2OKR - chains A and C; structure by X-ray diffraction, 2.00 A resolution.

Chain A:
Name: Mitogen-activated protein kinase 14
From: Homo sapiens
Notes: EC 2.7.11.24
UniProtKB: Q16539 (MK14_HUMAN); residues 2-360 here correspond to UniProt positions 1-359 (UniProt number = residue number - 1)
Chain sequence (366 residues; each row starts with the number of its first residue; numbers below 1 keep their minus sign (Gly-5 is residue -5)):
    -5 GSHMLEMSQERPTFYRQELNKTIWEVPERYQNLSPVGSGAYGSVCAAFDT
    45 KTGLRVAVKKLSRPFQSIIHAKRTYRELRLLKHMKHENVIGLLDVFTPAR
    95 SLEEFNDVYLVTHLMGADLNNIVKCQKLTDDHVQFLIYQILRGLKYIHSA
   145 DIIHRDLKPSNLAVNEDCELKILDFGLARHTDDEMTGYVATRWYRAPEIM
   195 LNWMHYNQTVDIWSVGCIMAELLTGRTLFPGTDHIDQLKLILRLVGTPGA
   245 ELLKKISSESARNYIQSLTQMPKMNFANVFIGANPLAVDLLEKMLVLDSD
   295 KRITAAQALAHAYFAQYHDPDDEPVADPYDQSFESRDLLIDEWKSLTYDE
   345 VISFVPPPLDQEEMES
Unresolved in the structure: -5 to 3, 174-183, 353-360
Construct notes: cloning artifact (-5 to 1)
UniProt features mapped onto this chain:
  - binding site (ATP): Lys54
  - modified residue: Lys54 (N6-acetyllysine)

Chain C:
Name: MAP kinase-activated protein kinase 2
Notes: EC 2.7.11.1
UniProtKB: P49137 (MAPK2_HUMAN); residues 1370-1393 here correspond to UniProt positions 370-393 (UniProt number = residue number - 1000)
Chain sequence (24 residues; row label = number of the first residue in the row):
  1370 IKIKKIEDASNPLLLKRRKKARAL
UniProt features mapped onto this chain:
  - motif: Lys1371 to Lys1374 (Bipartite nuclear localization signal 1), Lys1385 to Lys1389 (Bipartite nuclear localization signal 2)

Chain A / chain C interface:
Pairs across the interface (45; chain A residue first):
  Glu81(A) with Pro1381(C); Lys1385(C), salt bridge
  Ala111(A) with Ile1370(C), hydrophobic
  Ile116(A) with Ile1370(C), hydrophobic; Ile1372(C), hydrophobic
  Cys119(A) with Ile1370(C), hydrogen bond (side chain-backbone); Lys1371(C)
  Gln120(A) with Lys1371(C); Ile1372(C), hydrogen bond (side chain-backbone)
  Leu122(A) with Ile1372(C), hydrophobic
  His126(A) with Ile1372(C); Lys1373(C), hydrogen bond (side chain-backbone); Ile1375(C)
  Phe129(A) with Ile1375(C), hydrophobic; Asn1380(C); Leu1382(C), hydrophobic; Leu1383(C), hydrophobic
  Tyr132(A) with Arg1386(C), hydrogen bond
  Gln133(A) with Leu1382(C)
  Arg136(A) with Leu1382(C); Lys1385(C); Arg1386(C)
  Val158(A) with Ile1370(C); Ile1372(C), hydrophobic
  Asn159(A) with Ile1370(C); Ile1372(C)
  Glu160(A) with Ile1370(C); Lys1371(C); Ile1372(C); Lys1373(C), hydrogen bond (backbone-backbone)
  Asp161(A) with Lys1373(C), salt bridge; Ala1378(C); Ser1379(C), hydrogen bond (side chain-backbone); Asn1380(C), hydrogen bond (backbone-side chain)
  Cys162(A) with Ile1372(C), hydrophobic; Lys1373(C); Ile1375(C), hydrophobic
  Glu163(A) with Asn1380(C); Pro1381(C)
  Tyr311(A) with Ile1375(C); Leu1383(C), hydrophobic; Arg1386(C), hydrogen bond (backbone-side chain)
  Asp313(A) with Arg1386(C)
  Asp316(A) with Lys1385(C), salt bridge; Arg1386(C), salt bridge
Other interface residues (no listed pair), chain A (26 interface residues in all): Asn82, Gly110, Asp125, Gln310, His312, Glu317
Other interface residues (no listed pair), chain C (16 interface residues in all): Lys1374, Asp1377, Lys1389

In short:
The interface between chain A and chain C involves 26 residues on one side and 16 on the other, with 8
hydrogen bonds and 4 salt bridges. Polar pairs include Glu81(A)-Lys1385(C), Asp161(A)-Lys1373(C) and
Asp316(A)-Lys1385(C). UniProt lists ATP-binding residue Lys54(A) on chain A.
Here chain A is Mitogen-activated protein kinase 14 (Homo sapiens) and chain C is MAP kinase-activated protein
kinase 2. Entry 2OKR (Crystal Structure of the P38a-MAPKAP kinase 2 Heterodimer) was determined by X-ray
diffraction (same publication as 2ONL).
